Entry 1CZ8 (X-ray diffraction, 2.40 A resolution); this record covers chains L and H of the 6 polymer chains in the assembly.

Chain L:
Name: Light chain of neutralizing antibody
Organism: Mus musculus
Notes: antibody fragment or engineered binder
Chain sequence (214 residues; row label = number of the first residue in the row):
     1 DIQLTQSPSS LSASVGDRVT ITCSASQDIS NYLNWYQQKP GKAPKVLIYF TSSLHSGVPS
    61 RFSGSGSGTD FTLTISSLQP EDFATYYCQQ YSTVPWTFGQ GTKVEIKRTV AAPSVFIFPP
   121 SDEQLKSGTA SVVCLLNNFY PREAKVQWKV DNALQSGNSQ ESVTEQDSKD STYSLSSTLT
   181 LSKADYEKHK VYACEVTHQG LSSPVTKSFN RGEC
Not modelled in the structure: 214
Disulfide bonds: C23-C88, C134-C194

Chain H:
Name: Heavy chain of neutralizing antibody
Organism: Mus musculus
Notes: antibody fragment or engineered binder
Chain sequence (231 residues; numbered 1 to 231; the number before each row is that of its first residue):
     1 EVQLVESGGG LVQPGGSLRL SCAASGYDFT HYGMNWVRQA PGKGLEWVGW INTYTGEPTY
    61 AADFKRRFTF SLDTSKSTAY LQMNSLRAED TAVYYCAKYP YYYGTSHWYF DVWGQGTLVT
   121 VSSASTKGPS VFPLAPSSKS TSGGTAALGC LVKDYFPEPV TVSWNSGALT SGVHTFPAVL
   181 QSSGLYSLSS VVTVPSSSLG TQTYICNVNH KPSNTKVDKK VEPKSCDKTH L
Not modelled in the structure: 138-143, 225-231
Disulfide bonds: C22-C96, C150-C206

Interface between chain L and chain H:
Contacting residue pairs - 67 pairs, chain L then chain H:
  N34(L) - W108(H)  hydrogen bond (side chain-backbone)
  N34(L) - Y109(H)
  Y36(L) - Y109(H)
  Y36(L) - F110(H)  hydrogen bond (side chain-backbone)
  Y36(L) - W113(H)  hydrophobic
  Q38(L) - Q39(H)  hydrogen bond
  Q38(L) - Y95(H)  hydrogen bond
  K42(L) - Y95(H)
  A43(L) - Y95(H)  hydrophobic
  A43(L) - W113(H)  hydrophobic
  A43(L) - G114(H)
  P44(L) - L45(H)  hydrophobic
  P44(L) - W113(H)  hydrogen bond (backbone-side chain)
  V46(L) - Y109(H)  hydrophobic
  V46(L) - F110(H)
  Y49(L) - H107(H)
  Y49(L) - Y109(H)  hydrophobic
  F50(L) - H107(H)
  H55(L) - Y109(H)
  Y87(L) - Q39(H)  hydrogen bond
  Y87(L) - K43(H)
  Y87(L) - G44(H)
  Y87(L) - L45(H)  hydrophobic
  Q89(L) - W108(H)  hydrogen bond (side chain-backbone)
  Q89(L) - F110(H)
  Y91(L) - H107(H)  hydrogen bond
  Y91(L) - W108(H)
  P95(L) - W47(H)  hydrophobic
  P95(L) - A61(H)  hydrophobic
  W96(L) - W47(H)
  W96(L) - Y99(H)  hydrogen bond
  W96(L) - W108(H)
  W96(L) - F110(H)
  F98(L) - L45(H)
  F98(L) - W47(H)
  F98(L) - F110(H)  hydrophobic
  F116(L) - T145(H)
  F116(L) - A147(H)  hydrophobic
  F118(L) - L134(H)  hydrophobic
  F118(L) - A135(H)
  F118(L) - A147(H)
  F118(L) - L148(H)  hydrophobic
  S121(L) - F132(H)
  S121(L) - P133(H)
  D122(L) - K224(H)  salt bridge
  E123(L) - V131(H)
  E123(L) - K219(H)  salt bridge
  Q124(L) - F132(H)
  Q124(L) - K153(H)
  S131(L) - L151(H)
  S131(L) - K153(H)
  V133(L) - L134(H)  hydrophobic
  L135(L) - F176(H)  hydrophobic
  L135(L) - V191(H)  hydrophobic
  N137(L) - H174(H)  hydrogen bond
  N137(L) - T193(H)
  N138(L) - H174(H)  hydrogen bond
  Q160(L) - V179(H)
  Q160(L) - L180(H)  hydrogen bond (side chain-backbone)
  Q160(L) - Q181(H)
  S162(L) - F176(H)
  S162(L) - P177(H)  hydrogen bond (side chain-backbone)
  V163(L) - P177(H)
  S174(L) - H174(H)  hydrogen bond
  S174(L) - F176(H)
  L175(L) - F176(H)
  S176(L) - F176(H)
Other interface residues (no listed pair), chain L (35 interface residues in all): E161, T164
Other interface residues (no listed pair), chain H (40 interface residues in all): N35, E46, S106, D111, A146, S189

Summary:
35 residues of chain L face 40 of chain H across their interface, with 14 hydrogen bonds and 2 salt bridges.
Polar pairs include D122(L)-K224(H), E123(L)-K219(H) and N34(L)-W108(H).
Here chain L is Light chain of neutralizing antibody and chain H is Heavy chain of neutralizing antibody, both
from Mus musculus. Entry 1CZ8 (Vascular endothelial growth factor in complex with an affinity matured
antibody) was determined by X-ray diffraction.
